PDB entry 7OEU | electron microscopy, 2.64 A resolution | chains 5 and E of the 10 polymer chains in the assembly

[Chain 5]
Molecule: Haliangium ochraceum encapsulated ferritin
Organism: Haliangium ochraceum (strain DSM 14365 / JCM 11303 / SMP-2)
Reference sequence: D0LZ73 (D0LZ73_HALO1); residue numbers follow UniProt; this construct covers 1-131
Sequence (131 residues; each row starts with the number of its first residue):
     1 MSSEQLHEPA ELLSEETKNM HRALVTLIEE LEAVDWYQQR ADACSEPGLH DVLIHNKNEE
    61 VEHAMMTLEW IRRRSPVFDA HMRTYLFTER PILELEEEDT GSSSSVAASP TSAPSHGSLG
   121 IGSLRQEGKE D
Disordered / not traced: 1-116, 126-131
Curated features (UniProtKB/Swiss-Prot):
  - region: Glu98 to Asp131 (Targeting peptide)
  - binding site (Fe cation): Glu30, Glu60, His63

[Chain E]
Molecule: Linocin_M18 bacteriocin protein
Organism: Haliangium ochraceum (strain DSM 14365 / JCM 11303 / SMP-2)
Reference sequence: D0LZ74 (D0LZ74_HALO1); residue numbers follow UniProt; this construct covers 1-266
Sequence (266 residues; row label = number of the first residue in the row):
     1 MDLLKRHLAP IVPDAWSAID EEAKEIFQGH LAGRKLVDFR GPFGWEYAAV NTGELRPIDD
    61 TPEDVDMKLR QVQPLAEVRV PFTLDVTELD SVARGATNPD LDDVARAAER MVEAEDSAIF
   121 HGWAQAGIKG IVDSTPHEAL AVASVSDFPR AVLSAADTLR KAGVTGPYAL VLGPKAYDDL
   181 FAATQDGYPV AKQVQRLVVD GPLVRANALA GALVMSMRGG DYELTVGQDL SIGYAFHDRS
   241 KVELFVAESF TFRVLEPGAA VHLRYA

[Chain 5 / chain E interface]
Pairs across the interface (29):
  Gly117(5) with Leu4(E); Ser231(E)
  Ser118(5) with Asp229(E); Leu230(E); Ser231(E)
  Leu119(5) with Asp20(E); Lys24(E), hydrogen bond (backbone-side chain); Phe27(E), hydrophobic; Leu230(E), hydrogen bond (backbone-backbone); Ile232(E), hydrophobic
  Gly120(5) with Lys24(E), hydrogen bond (backbone-side chain)
  Ile121(5) with Lys24(E); Leu31(E), hydrophobic; Arg34(E); Asp229(E); Leu230(E), hydrophobic
  Gly122(5) with Arg34(E), hydrogen bond (backbone-side chain); Phe39(E); Asp229(E), hydrogen bond (backbone-side chain)
  Ser123(5) with Arg34(E); Phe39(E)
  Leu124(5) with Phe27(E); Leu31(E), hydrophobic; Arg34(E), hydrogen bond (backbone-backbone); Lys35(E)
  Arg125(5) with Arg34(E), hydrogen bond (backbone-backbone); Lys35(E); Leu36(E), hydrogen bond (backbone-backbone); Val37(E)
Other interface residues (no listed pair), chain E (17 interface residues in all): Ala23, Gln28, Gln228

[Summary]
Chain 5 and chain E form an interface of 9 and 17 residues respectively; the contacts include 8 hydrogen
bonds. Polar pairs include Leu119(5)-Lys24(E), Gly120(5)-Lys24(E) and Gly122(5)-Arg34(E). UniProt lists 3 Fe
cation-binding residues on chain 5.
Chain 5 is Haliangium ochraceum encapsulated ferritin and chain E is Linocin_M18 bacteriocin protein, both
from Haliangium ochraceum (strain DSM 14365 / JCM 11303 / SMP-2); the structure, Model of open pentamer of the
Haliangium ochraceum encapsulin from symmetry expansion of icosahedral single particle ..., was determined by
electron microscopy together with 7ODW and 7OE2 from the same study.
